3ZWU - chain A; structure by X-ray diffraction, 1.39 A resolution.

[Chain A]
Protein: Alkaline phosphatase phox
Organism: Pseudomonas fluorescens
Notes: EC 3.1.3.1
UniProt: Q3K5N8 (Q3K5N8_PSEPF); residues 1-586 here correspond to UniProt positions 48-633 (UniProt number = residue number + 47)
Sequence (592 residues; each row starts with the number of its first residue):
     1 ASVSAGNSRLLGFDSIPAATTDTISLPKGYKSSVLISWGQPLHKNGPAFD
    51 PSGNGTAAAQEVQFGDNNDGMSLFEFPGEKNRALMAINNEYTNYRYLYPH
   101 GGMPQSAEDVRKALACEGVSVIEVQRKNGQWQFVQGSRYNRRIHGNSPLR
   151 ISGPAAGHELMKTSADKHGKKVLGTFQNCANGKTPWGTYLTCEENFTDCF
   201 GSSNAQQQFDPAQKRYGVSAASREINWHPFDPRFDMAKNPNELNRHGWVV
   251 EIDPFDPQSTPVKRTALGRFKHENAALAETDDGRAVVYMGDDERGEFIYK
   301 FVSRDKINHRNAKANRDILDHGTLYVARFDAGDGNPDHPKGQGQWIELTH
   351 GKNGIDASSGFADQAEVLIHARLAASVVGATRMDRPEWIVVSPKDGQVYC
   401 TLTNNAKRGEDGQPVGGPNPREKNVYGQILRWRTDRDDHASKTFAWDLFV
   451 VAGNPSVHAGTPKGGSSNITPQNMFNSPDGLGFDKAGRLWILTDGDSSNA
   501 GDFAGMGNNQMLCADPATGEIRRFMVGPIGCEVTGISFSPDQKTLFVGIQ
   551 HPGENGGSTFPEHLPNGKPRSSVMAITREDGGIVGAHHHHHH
Unresolved in the structure: 1-8, 589-592
Sequence notes: expression tag (587-592)
Metal / ion sites: mu-oxo-diiron Fe: Glu-90, Cys-179, Glu-194, Glu-273, Asp-292, Glu-387 (together with vanadate); Ca2+ site 1: Glu-273, Glu-387, Asp-479 (together with mu-oxo-diiron, vanadate); Ca2+ site 2: Glu-387, Asp-479, Asp-494 (together with vanadate); Ca2+ site 3: Asp-494, Glu-532 (together with vanadate)
Small-molecule neighbours: mu-oxo-diiron (FEO): Asp-69, Glu-90, Cys-179, Glu-194, Glu-273, Asp-292, Arg-385, Glu-387, Asp-479
From the paper describing this entry:
  - mu-oxo-diiron coordination: Cys-179
  - conformationally variable residues (side-chain flip): Arg-385
  - binding site for vanadate: Arg-385
  - mutagenesis - R385A: decreased catalytic activity

[In short]
Ligands of chain A: mu-oxo-diiron. Glu-90, Cys-179, Glu-194, Glu-273, Asp-292 and Glu-387 coordinate a
mu-oxo-diiron Fe ion. The Ca2+ site 1 is built by Glu-273, Glu-387 and Asp-479. From the paper: a binding site
for vanadate at Arg-385; R385A reduces catalytic activity.
Chain A is Alkaline phosphatase phox (Pseudomonas fluorescens); the structure, Pseudomonas fluorescens PhoX in
complex with vanadate, a transition state analogue, was determined by X-ray diffraction together with 4AMF,
4ALF, 4A9V and 4A9X from the same study.
